Entry 1EEN (X-ray diffraction, 1.90 A resolution); this record covers chains A and B.

[Chain A]
Name: Protein tyrosine phosphatase 1B
Organism: Homo sapiens
Notes: EC 3.1.3.48
UniProtKB: P18031 (PTN1_HUMAN); numbering as in UniProt (aligned over 1-321)
Sequence (321 residues; row label = number of the first residue in the row):
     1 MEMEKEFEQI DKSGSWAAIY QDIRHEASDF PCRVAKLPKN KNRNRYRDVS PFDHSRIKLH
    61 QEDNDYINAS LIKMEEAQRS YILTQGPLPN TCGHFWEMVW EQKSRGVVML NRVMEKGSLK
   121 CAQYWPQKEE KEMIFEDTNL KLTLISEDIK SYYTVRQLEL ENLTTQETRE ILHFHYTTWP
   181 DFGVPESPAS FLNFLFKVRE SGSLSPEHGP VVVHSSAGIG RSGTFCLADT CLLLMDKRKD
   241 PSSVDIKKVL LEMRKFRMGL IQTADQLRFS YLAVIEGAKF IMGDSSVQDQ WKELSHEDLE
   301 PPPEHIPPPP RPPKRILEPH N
Unresolved in the structure: 300-321
Sequence notes: engineered mutation Ser215 (Cys in P18031)
Swiss-Prot annotation at these positions:
  - binding site (substrate): Asp181, Gln262
  - modified residue: Met1 (N-acetylmethionine), Tyr20 (Phosphotyrosine), Ser50 (Phosphoserine), Tyr66 (Phosphotyrosine), Ser242 (Phosphoserine), Ser243 (Phosphoserine)
  - mutagenesis: Ser50 (S50A/D: No phosphorylation), Asp181 (D181A: Substrate-trapping mutant)

[Chain B]
Name: Ala-asp-pbf-ptr-leu-ile-pro
Sequence (7 residues; numbered 1 to 7; the number before each row is that of its first residue):
     1 ADFYLIP
Modified residues: Phe3 (para-(benzoyl)-phenylalanine; PBF); Tyr4 (o-phosphotyrosine; PTR)

[Chain A / chain B interface]
Contacting residue pairs - 23 pairs, chain A then chain B:
  Tyr46(A) - Ala1(B)
  Tyr46(A) - Asp2(B)
  Tyr46(A) - Phe3(B)
  Tyr46(A) - Tyr4(B)
  Arg47(A) - Asp2(B)  salt bridge
  Arg47(A) - Phe3(B)
  Asp48(A) - Asp2(B)
  Asp48(A) - Phe3(B)
  Asp48(A) - Tyr4(B)  hydrogen bond (side chain-backbone)
  Asp48(A) - Leu5(B)  hydrogen bond (side chain-backbone)
  Val49(A) - Tyr4(B)
  Phe182(A) - Tyr4(B)
  Phe182(A) - Ile6(B)  hydrophobic
  Ser215(A) - Tyr4(B)
  Ser216(A) - Tyr4(B)
  Ala217(A) - Tyr4(B)
  Gly218(A) - Tyr4(B)
  Ile219(A) - Tyr4(B)
  Ile219(A) - Leu5(B)  hydrophobic
  Gly220(A) - Tyr4(B)
  Arg221(A) - Tyr4(B)
  Gln262(A) - Tyr4(B)
  Gln262(A) - Leu5(B)
Other interface residues (no listed pair), chain A (14 interface residues in all): Arg45

[Overview]
The interface between chain A and chain B involves 14 residues on one side and 6 on the other, with 2 hydrogen
bonds and 1 salt bridge. Polar contacts include Arg47(A)-Asp2(B), Asp48(A)-Tyr4(B) and Asp48(A)-Leu5(B).
Chain A is Protein tyrosine phosphatase 1B (Homo sapiens) and chain B is Ala-asp-pbf-ptr-leu-ile-pro; the
structure, Crystal structure of protein tyrosine phosphatase 1B complexed with
acetyl-D-a-D-bpa-ptyr-L-I-P-Q-Q-G, was determined by X-ray diffraction (same publication as 1EEO).
